Entry 6OE1 (X-ray diffraction, 1.45 A resolution); this record covers chain A.

== Chain A ==
Protein: Carbonic anhydrase 2
From: Homo sapiens
Notes: EC 4.2.1.1
Reference sequence: P00918 (CAH2_HUMAN); the author numbering skips numbers that UniProt does not, so the offset changes along the chain: 1-125 = UniProt 1-125; 127-261 = UniProt 126-260
Sequence (260 residues; numbered 1 to 261; 1 number in that range is skipped by the numbering (no residue carries it; nothing is unmodelled there); the number before each row is that of its first residue):
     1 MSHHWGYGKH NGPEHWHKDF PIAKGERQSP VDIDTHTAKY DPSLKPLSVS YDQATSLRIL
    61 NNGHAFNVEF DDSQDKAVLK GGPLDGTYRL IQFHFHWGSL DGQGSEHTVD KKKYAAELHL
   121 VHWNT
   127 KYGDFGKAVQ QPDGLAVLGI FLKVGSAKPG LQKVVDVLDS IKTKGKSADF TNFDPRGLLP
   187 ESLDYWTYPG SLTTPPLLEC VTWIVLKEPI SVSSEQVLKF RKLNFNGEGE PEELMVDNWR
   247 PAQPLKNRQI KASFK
Disordered / not traced: 1-2
UniProt features mapped onto this chain:
  - active site: H64 (Proton donor/acceptor)
  - binding site (Zn(2+)): H94, H96, H119
  - binding site (substrate): T199, T200
  - site: Y7 (Fine-tunes the proton-transfer properties of H-64), N62 (Fine-tunes the proton-transfer properties of H-64), N67 (Fine-tunes the proton-transfer properties of H-64), Q92 (Involved in the binding of some activators, including histamine and L-histidine)
  - modified residue: S2 (N-acetylserine), S166 (Phosphoserine), S173 (Phosphoserine)
Metal / ion sites: Zn2+: H94, H96, H119 (together with M8V)
Ligand contacts: M8V (2-(2,4-dioxo-1,3-diazaspiro[4.5]decan-3-yl)-N-(4-sulfamoylphenyl)acetamide): I91, Q92, H94, H96, E106, H119, V121, F131, V143, S197, L198, T199, T200, W209

== Summary ==
Chain A binds compound M8V. H94, H96 and H119 form the Zn2+ site. From UniProt: active-site residue H64, 3
Zn2+-binding residues and substrate-binding residues T199 and T200.
Chain A is Carbonic anhydrase 2 (Homo sapiens); the structure, Benzensulfonamides bearing spyrohydantoin
moieties act as potent inhibitors of human carbonic anhydrases II and VII and ..., was determined by X-ray
diffraction (same publication as 6ODZ and 6OE0).
